PDB entry 6Z3U | X-ray diffraction, 2.60 A resolution | chains B and C of the 3 polymer chains in the assembly

# Chain B
Protein: Protein kinase domain-containing protein
Source organism: Chaetomium thermophilum (strain DSM 1495 / CBS 144.50 / IMI 039719)
Reference sequence: G0SFC6 (G0SFC6_CHATD); residues 1-437 here = UniProt positions 1-437
Chain sequence (437 residues; row label = number of the first residue in the row):
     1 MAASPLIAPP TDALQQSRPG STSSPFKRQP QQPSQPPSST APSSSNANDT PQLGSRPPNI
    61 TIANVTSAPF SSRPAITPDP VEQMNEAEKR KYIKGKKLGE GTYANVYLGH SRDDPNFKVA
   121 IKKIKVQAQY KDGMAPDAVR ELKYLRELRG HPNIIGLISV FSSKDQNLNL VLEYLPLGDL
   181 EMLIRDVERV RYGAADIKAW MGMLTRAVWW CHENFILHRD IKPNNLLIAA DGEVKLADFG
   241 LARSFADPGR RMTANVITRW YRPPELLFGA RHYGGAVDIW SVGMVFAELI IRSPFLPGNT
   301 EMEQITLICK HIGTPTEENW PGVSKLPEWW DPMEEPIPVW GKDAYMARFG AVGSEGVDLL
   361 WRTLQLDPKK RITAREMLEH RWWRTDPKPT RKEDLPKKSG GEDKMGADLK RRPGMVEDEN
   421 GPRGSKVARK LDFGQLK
Unresolved in the structure: 1-77, 400-437
From the paper describing this entry:
  - contacts within the chain: Lys122-Glu141 (salt bridge)
  - catalytic residues: Lys122, Asp238
  - post-translational modification sites: Thr253 (citing earlier work)

# Chain C
Protein: RING-type domain-containing protein
Source organism: Chaetomium thermophilum (strain DSM 1495 / CBS 144.50 / IMI 039719)
Reference sequence: G0SF48 (G0SF48_CHATD); numbering as in UniProt (aligned over 270-338)
Chain sequence (69 residues; numbered 270 to 338; the number before each row is that of its first residue):
   270 GPYDPFGGME FVPSRYRVRE ELNHPSLDKY RIDQQHITGG YSFLDYISRA MFEAFAGLAV
   330 FIEDEKEAG
Unresolved in the structure: 270-272
From the paper describing this entry:
  - mutagenesis - L296R, Y299A: decreased catalytic activity

# How chain B and chain C interact
Contacting residue pairs - 45 pairs, chain B then chain C:
  His151(B) - Met278(C)
  Arg206(B) - Asp273(C)
  Arg206(B) - Pro274(C)  hydrogen bond (side chain-backbone)
  Arg206(B) - Gly276(C)
  Trp209(B) - Phe275(C)
  Trp209(B) - Met278(C)
  Trp209(B) - Glu279(C)
  Phe215(B) - Asp314(C)
  Phe215(B) - Arg318(C)
  Phe245(B) - Asp314(C)
  Phe245(B) - Arg318(C)
  Ala246(B) - Tyr310(C)  hydrogen bond (backbone-side chain)
  Asp247(B) - Tyr310(C)
  Asp247(B) - Tyr315(C)
  Pro248(B) - Leu296(C)  hydrophobic
  Pro248(B) - Tyr299(C)
  Pro248(B) - His305(C)
  Pro248(B) - Tyr310(C)
  Pro248(B) - Tyr315(C)
  Gly249(B) - Tyr299(C)
  Gly249(B) - His305(C)  hydrogen bond (backbone-side chain)
  His272(B) - Gln304(C)
  His272(B) - His305(C)  hydrogen bond
  His272(B) - Gly308(C)
  His272(B) - Gly309(C)
  His272(B) - Tyr310(C)  hydrogen bond (backbone-backbone)
  Tyr273(B) - Gly308(C)
  Tyr273(B) - Gly309(C)
  Tyr273(B) - Tyr310(C)
  Gly274(B) - Gly309(C)  hydrogen bond (backbone-backbone)
  Trp320(B) - Thr307(C)  hydrogen bond (side chain-backbone)
  Pro321(B) - Thr307(C)  hydrogen bond (backbone-side chain)
  Gly322(B) - Gln303(C)
  Gly322(B) - Thr307(C)  hydrogen bond (backbone-side chain)
  Val323(B) - Thr307(C)  hydrogen bond (backbone-side chain)
  Lys325(B) - Gln304(C)
  Leu326(B) - Gln304(C)
  Leu326(B) - Thr307(C)
  Pro327(B) - Gln304(C)
  Pro368(B) - Gly308(C)
  Pro368(B) - Gly309(C)
  Lys369(B) - Ile306(C)
  Leu378(B) - Pro274(C)
  Leu378(B) - Phe275(C)  hydrophobic
  Glu379(B) - Phe275(C)
Other interface residues (no listed pair), chain B (29 interface residues in all): Gly150, Pro152, Trp210, Glu213, Glu265, Arg375
Other interface residues (no listed pair), chain C (24 interface residues in all): Phe280, Asp302, Phe312, Ser317, Phe321
The authors on this interface:
  - specific contacts: Ala246(B)-Tyr310(C) (backbone contact), Pro248(B)-Leu296(C) (hydrophobic contact), Tyr299(C)-Pro248(B) (hydrophobic contact), Tyr310(C)-Pro248(B) (hydrophobic contact), Phe312(C)-Pro248(B) (hydrophobic contact), Tyr315(C)-Pro248(B) (hydrophobic contact)
  - interface residues, chain B: Pro248(B)
  - interface residues, chain C: Pro294(C), Phe312(C)
  - hot spots on chain C (mutagenesis) - L296R, Y299A: decreased stability

# Overview
The interface between chain B and chain C involves 29 residues on one side and 24 on the other; the contacts
include 10 hydrogen bonds. Polar pairs include Arg206(B)-Pro274(C), Ala246(B)-Tyr310(C) and
Gly249(B)-His305(C). The paper describes a backbone contact between Ala246(B) and Tyr310(C); hydrophobic
contacts between Pro248(B) and Leu296(C), Tyr299(C) and Pro248(B) and Tyr310(C) and Pro248(B) among others.
The paper reports catalytic residues Lys122(B) and Asp238(B); L296R and Y299A of chain C reduce catalytic
activity.
Chain B is Protein kinase domain-containing protein and chain C is RING-type domain-containing protein, both
from Chaetomium thermophilum (strain DSM 1495 / CBS 144.50 / IMI 039719); the structure, Structure of the CAK
complex form Chaetomium thermophilum, was determined by X-ray diffraction together with 6Z4X from the same
study.
